PDB entry 8VO1 | X-ray diffraction, 1.80 A resolution | chain A

== Chain A ==
Name: Pathogenesis related 10-10 C155S mutant
Source organism: Papaver somniferum
Notes: engineered mutation(s): C155S
Sequence (158 residues; each row starts with the number of its first residue):
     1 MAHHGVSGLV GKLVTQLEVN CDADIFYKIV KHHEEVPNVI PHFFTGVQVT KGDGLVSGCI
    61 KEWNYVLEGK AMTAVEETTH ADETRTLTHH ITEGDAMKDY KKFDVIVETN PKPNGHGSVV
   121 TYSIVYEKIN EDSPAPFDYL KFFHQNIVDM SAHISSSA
Not modelled in the structure: 1-7, 35-36, 115-116, 158
What the authors report for this chain:
  - conformationally variable residues (loop rearrangement): Asn-38 to Ile-40

== In short ==
The paper reports conformational variability at Asn-38.
Chain A is Pathogenesis related 10-10 C155S mutant (Papaver somniferum); the structure, Pathogenesis related
10-10 C155S mutant, was determined by X-ray diffraction, deposited together with 8VO2 and 8VO3.
